PDB entry 7A5R | electron microscopy, 3.70 A resolution | chains H and B of the 6 polymer chains in the assembly

== Chain H ==
Molecule: CR3022 Fab Heavy Chain
From: Homo sapiens
Notes: antibody fragment or engineered binder
Sequence (256 residues; each row starts with the number of its first residue; numbers below 1 keep their minus sign (Met-18 is residue -18)):
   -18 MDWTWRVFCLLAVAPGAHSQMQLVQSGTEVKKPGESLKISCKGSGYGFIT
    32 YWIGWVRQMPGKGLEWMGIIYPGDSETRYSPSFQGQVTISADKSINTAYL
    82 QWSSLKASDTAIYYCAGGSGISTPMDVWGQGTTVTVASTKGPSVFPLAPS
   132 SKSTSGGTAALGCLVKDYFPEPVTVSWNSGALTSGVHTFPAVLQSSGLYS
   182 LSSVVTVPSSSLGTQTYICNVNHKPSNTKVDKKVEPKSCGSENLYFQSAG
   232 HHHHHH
Unresolved in the structure: -18 to 0, 134-138, 219-237
Cystine bridges: Cys22-Cys96, Cys144-Cys200

== Chain B ==
Molecule: Spike glycoprotein
From: Severe acute respiratory syndrome coronavirus 2
UniProt: P0DTC2 (SPIKE_SARS2); residues 1-1208 here = UniProt positions 1-1208
Sequence (1286 residues; row label = number of the first residue in the row; numbers below 1 keep their minus sign (Met-30 is residue -30)):
   -30 MGILPSPGMPALLSLVSLLSVLLMGCVAETGMFVFLVLLPLVSSQCVNLT
    20 TRTQLPPAYTNSFTRGVYYPDKVFRSSVLHSTQDLFLPFFSNVTWFHAIH
    70 VSGTNGTKRFDNPVLPFNDGVYFASTEKSNIIRGWIFGTTLDSKTQSLLI
   120 VNNATNVVIKVCEFQFCNDPFLGVYYHKNNKSWMESEFRVYSSANNCTFE
   170 YVSQPFLMDLEGKQGNFKNLREFVFKNIDGYFKIYSKHTPINLVRDLPQG
   220 FSALEPLVDLPIGINITRFQTLLALHRSYLTPGDSSSGWTAGAAAYYVGY
   270 LQPRTFLLKYNENGTITDAVDCALDPLSETKCTLKSFTVEKGIYQTSNFR
   320 VQPTESIVRFPNITNLCPFGEVFNATRFASVYAWNRKRISNCVADYSVLY
   370 NSASFSTFKCYGVSPTKLNDLCFTNVYADSFVIRGDEVRQIAPGQTGKIA
   420 DYNYKLPDDFTGCVIAWNSNNLDSKVGGNYNYLYRLFRKSNLKPFERDIS
   470 TEIYQAGSTPCNGVEGFNCYFPLQSYGFQPTNGVGYQPYRVVVLSFELLH
   520 APATVCGPKKSTNLVKNKCVNFNFNGLTGTGVLTESNKKFLPFQQFGRDI
   570 ADTTDAVRDPQTLEILDITPCSFGGVSVITPGTNTSNQVAVLYQDVNCTE
   620 VPVAIHADQLTPTWRVYSTGSNVFQTRAGCLIGAEHVNNSYECDIPIGAG
   670 ICASYQTQTNSPRRARSVASQSIIAYTMSLGAENSVAYSNNSIAIPTNFT
   720 ISVTTEILPVSMTKTSVDCTMYICGDSTECSNLLLQYGSFCTQLNRALTG
   770 IAVEQDKNTQEVFAQVKQIYKTPPIKDFGGFNFSQILPDPSKPSKRSFIE
   820 DLLFNKVTLADAGFIKQYGDCLGDIAARDLICAQKFNGLTVLPPLLTDEM
   870 IAQYTSALLAGTITSGWTFGAGAALQIPFAMQMAYRFNGIGVTQNVLYEN
   920 QKLIANQFNSAIGKIQDSLSSTASALGKLQDVVNQNAQALNTLVKQLSSN
   970 FGAISSVLNDILSRLDPPEAEVQIDRLITGRLQSLQTYVTQQLIRAAEIR
  1020 ASANLAATKMSECVLGQSKRVDFCGKGYHLMSFPQSAPHGVVFLHVTYVP
  1070 AQEKNFTTAPAICHDGKAHFPREGVFVSNGTHWFVTQRNFYEPQIITTDN
  1120 TFVSGNCDVVIGIVNNTVYDPLQPELDSFKEELDKYFKNHTSPDVDLGDI
  1170 SGINASVVNIQKEIDRLNEVAKNLNESLIDLQELGKYEQSGRENLYFQGG
  1220 GGSGYIPEAPRDGQAYVRKDGEWVLLSTFLGHHHHH
Unresolved in the structure: -30 to 32, 58-269, 280-318, 535-538, 546-573, 580-1255
Cystine bridges: Cys336-Cys361, Cys379-Cys432, Cys391-Cys525, Cys480-Cys488
Covalent attachments: N-acetylglucosamine (NAG) linked to Asn343
Sequence notes: initiating methionine (-30); expression tag (-29 to 0, 1209-1255); engineered mutation Pro986 (Lys in P0DTC2), Pro987 (Val in P0DTC2)
UniProt features mapped onto this chain:
  - region: Asn280 to Cys301 (Putative superantigen), Arg403 to Asp405 (Integrin-binding motif), Asn448 to Phe456 (Immunodominant HLA epitope recognized by the CD8+), Pro681 to Ala684 (Putative superantigen), Ser816 to Tyr837 (Fusion peptide 1), Lys835 to Phe855 (Fusion peptide 2), Asp1163 to Glu1202 (Heptad repeat 2)
  - site (Cleavage): Arg685, Ser686, Arg815, Ser816
  - glycosylation: Asn17 (N-linked (GlcNAc...) (complex) asparagine), Asn61 (N-linked (GlcNAc...) (hybrid) asparagine), Asn74 (N-linked (GlcNAc...) (complex) asparagine), Asn122 (N-linked (GlcNAc...) (hybrid) asparagine), Asn149 (N-linked (GlcNAc...) (complex) asparagine), Asn165 (N-linked (GlcNAc...) (complex) asparagine), Asn234 (N-linked (GlcNAc...) (high mannose) asparagine), Asn282 (N-linked (GlcNAc...) (complex) asparagine), Thr323 (O-linked (GalNAc) threonine), Ser325 (O-linked (HexNAc...) serine), Asn331 (N-linked (GlcNAc...) (complex) asparagine), Asn343 (N-linked (GlcNAc...) (complex) asparagine), Asn603 (N-linked (GlcNAc...) (hybrid) asparagine), Asn616 (N-linked (GlcNAc...) (complex) asparagine), Asn657 (N-linked (GlcNAc...) (complex) asparagine), Thr676 (O-linked (GlcNAc...) threonine), Thr678 (O-linked (GlcNAc...) threonine), Asn709 (N-linked (GlcNAc...) (high mannose) asparagine), Asn717 (N-linked (GlcNAc...) (hybrid) asparagine), Asn801 (N-linked (GlcNAc...) (hybrid) asparagine) and 6 more in UniProt
  - natural variant: Leu5 (L5F: In strain: Iota/B.1.526), Ser13 (S13I: In strain: Epsilon/B.1.427/B.1.429), Leu18 (L18F: In strain: Beta/B.1.351, Gamma/P.1 and 1 more), Thr19 (T19I: In strain: Omicron/BQ.1.1, Omicron/XBB.1.5 and 1 more; T19R: In strain: Delta/B.1.617.2, Omicron/BA.2 and 4 more), Thr20 (T20N: In strain: Gamma/P.1), Leu24 to Ala27 (sequence variant, change not given here; In strain: Omicron/BA.2, Omicron/BA.2.12.1 and 6 more), Pro26 (P26S: In strain: Gamma/P.1), Gln52 (Q52H: In strain: Omicron/EG.5.1), Ala67 (A67V: In strain: Eta/B.1.525, Omicron/BA.1), His69 to Val70 (deletion: In strain: Alpha/B.1.1.7, Eta/B.1.525 and 5 more), Gly75 (G75V: In strain: Lambda/C.37), Thr76 (T76I: In strain: Lambda/C.37), 82 further natural variant entries in UniProt
  - mutagenesis: His69 to Val70 (Increased incorporation of cleaved spike into virions), Asn121 (N121Q: Partial loss of biliverdin affinity), Arg190 (R190K: Partial loss of biliverdin affinity), Asn234 (N234Q: Increased resistance to neutralizing antibodies), Asn331 (N331Q: Reduced viral infectivity), Asn343 (N343Q: Reduced viral infectivity), Leu452 (L452R: Increased resistance to neutralizing antibodies. Decreases HLA binding to NF9 epitope. Increased binding affinity to human ACE2), Tyr453 (Y453F: Decreased HLA binding to NF9 epitope. Increased binding affinity to human ACE2), Ala475 (A475V: Increased resistance to neutralizing antibodies), Val483 (V483A: Increased resistance to neutralizing antibodies), Glu484 (E484D: Increased replication in human TMEM106B overexpressing cells), Phe490 (F490L: Increased resistance to neutralizing antibodies and human covalescent sera neutralization), 14 further mutagenesis entries in UniProt
Reported in the primary citation:
  - specificity-determining residues: Ala372, Pro384 (proposed by the authors, not directly observed)

== Chain H / chain B interface ==
Contacting residue pairs - 11 pairs, chain H then chain B:
  Lys13(H) with Gln493(B)
  Pro14(H) with Leu455(B); Phe456(B); Tyr489(B)
  Glu16(H) with Gln493(B), hydrogen bond
  Ser17(H) with Tyr505(B), hydrogen bond
  Ser119(H) with Phe486(B); Asn487(B), hydrogen bond (side chain-backbone); Tyr489(B)
  Ser177(H) with Phe486(B)
  Leu179(H) with Phe486(B), hydrophobic
Also at the interface, not in a pair above, chain H (12 interface residues in all): Gly15, Lys19, Gln82, Lys121, Phe150
Also at the interface, not in a pair above, chain B (9 interface residues in all): Lys417, Gly485

== In short ==
12 residues of chain H and 9 residues of chain B are in contact, with 3 hydrogen bonds. Among the polar pairs
are Glu16(H)-Gln493(B), Ser17(H)-Tyr505(B) and Ser119(H)-Asn487(B). Covalently linked N-acetylglucosamine: at
Asn343(B). Curated annotation (UniProt) lists 27 mutagenesis sites on chain B. The paper reports specificity
determinants Ala372(B) and Pro384(B).
Chain H is CR3022 Fab Heavy Chain (Homo sapiens) and chain B is Spike glycoprotein (Severe acute respiratory
syndrome coronavirus 2); the structure, Complex of SARS-CoV-2 spike and CR3022 Fab (Non-Uniform Refinement),
was determined by electron microscopy, deposited together with 7A5S.
